Entry 3QSI (X-ray diffraction, 3.08 A resolution); this record covers chains C and D of the 4 polymer chains in the assembly.

# Chain C (and D)
Protein: NikR nickel-responsive regulator
Source organism: Helicobacter pylori
Notes: fragment: Nickel binding domain; chain D of this document is another copy of the same molecule, construct and numbering; everything in this record applies to it too
UniProtKB: O25896 (NIKR_HELPY); residues 61-148 here = UniProt positions 61-148
Sequence (88 residues; each row starts with the number of its first residue):
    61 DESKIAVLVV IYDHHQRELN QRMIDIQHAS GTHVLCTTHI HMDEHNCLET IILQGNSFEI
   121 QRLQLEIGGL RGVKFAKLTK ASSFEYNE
Not modelled in the structure: 61-62, 143-148 (chain D: 61-63, 143-148)
Metal / ion sites: Ni2+ site 1: H88 (shared with H74(D), H101(D) of chain D); Ni2+ site 2: H99, H101, C107 (shared with H88(D) of chain D)
Curated features (UniProtKB/Swiss-Prot):
  - binding site (Ni(2+)): H88, H99, H101, C107
Reported in the primary citation:
  - mutagenesis - H74A (62 +/- 4 nM): decreased binding to PureA
  - mutagenesis - H74A (2.1 +/- 0.1 uM): decreased binding to PexbB

# Chain C / chain D interface
Residue-residue contacts (35; chain C residue first):
  Y72(C) - I84(D)
  H74(C) - Q81(D)  hydrogen bond (backbone-side chain)
  H74(C) - I84(D)
  H74(C) - D85(D)  salt bridge
  H74(C) - H88(D)
  R77(C) - Q81(D)  hydrogen bond
  R77(C) - D85(D)  salt bridge
  E78(C) - E78(D)
  N80(C) - N80(D)
  N80(C) - Q81(D)
  N80(C) - I84(D)
  Q81(C) - R77(D)
  Q81(C) - E78(D)  hydrogen bond (side chain-backbone)
  D85(C) - R77(D)  salt bridge
  H88(C) - H74(D)  hydrogen bond
  C96(C) - H99(D)
  C96(C) - I100(D)  hydrophobic
  T97(C) - T97(D)
  T97(C) - T98(D)
  T97(C) - H99(D)  hydrogen bond (backbone-backbone)
  T98(C) - T97(D)
  T98(C) - T98(D)
  H99(C) - I84(D)
  H99(C) - C96(D)
  H99(C) - T97(D)  hydrogen bond (backbone-backbone)
  I100(C) - L95(D)
  I100(C) - C96(D)  hydrophobic
  H101(C) - Q87(D)  hydrogen bond
  H101(C) - H88(D)  hydrogen bond
  H101(C) - V94(D)
  H101(C) - T97(D)
  D103(C) - H88(D)  hydrogen bond (backbone-side chain)
  E104(C) - H88(D)
  N106(C) - H88(D)
  C107(C) - H88(D)  hydrogen bond
Also at the interface, not in a pair above, chain C (22 interface residues in all): Q76, I84, V94, L95
Also at the interface, not in a pair above, chain D (18 interface residues in all): Q76, H101

# Overview
Chain C and chain D form an interface of 22 and 18 residues respectively; the contacts include 10 hydrogen
bonds and 3 salt bridges. Polar pairs include H74(C)-D85(D), R77(C)-D85(D) and H74(C)-Q81(D). From the paper:
H74A of chain C reduces binding to PureA; H74A of chain C reduces binding to PexbB.
Both chains are NikR nickel-responsive regulator (Helicobacter pylori). Entry 3QSI (Nickel binding domain of
NikR from Helicobacter pylori disclosing partial metal occupancy) was determined by X-ray diffraction,
deposited together with 3PHT.
